5CR1 - chains A and B; structure by X-ray diffraction, 1.54 A resolution.

# Chain A (and B)
Molecule: Transthyretin
Organism: Homo sapiens
Notes: chain B of this document is another copy of the same molecule, construct and numbering; everything in this record applies to it too
UniProt: P02766 (TTHY_HUMAN); residues 10-125 here correspond to UniProt positions 30-145 (UniProt number = residue number + 20)
Sequence (116 residues; numbered 10 to 125; the number before each row is that of its first residue):
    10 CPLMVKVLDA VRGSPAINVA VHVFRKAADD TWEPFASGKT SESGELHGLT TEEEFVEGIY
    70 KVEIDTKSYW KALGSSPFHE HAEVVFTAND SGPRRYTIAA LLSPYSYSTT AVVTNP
Differences from the reference sequence: variant Ser84 (Ile104 in P02766)
Residues lining bound ligands: 3,5,3',5'-tetraiodo-L-thyronine (T44): Lys15, Leu17, Ser52, Glu54, Thr106, Ala108, Ala109, Leu110, Ser117, Val121
UniProt features mapped onto this chain:
  - binding site (L-thyroxine): Lys15, Glu54, Ser117
  - modified residue: Cys10 (Sulfocysteine), Glu42 (4-carboxyglutamate), Ser52 (Phosphoserine)
  - glycosylation: Asn98 (N-linked (GlcNAc...) asparagine)
From the paper describing this entry:
  - binding site for resveratrol: Ser117

# Interface between chain A and chain B
Pairs across the interface (38; chain A residue first):
  Phe87(A) with Phe95(B), hydrophobic; Thr96(B); Tyr105(B), hydrophobic; Ile107(B), hydrophobic; Ala120(B), hydrophobic; Val122(B), hydrophobic
  His88(A) with Val93(B); Val94(B)
  Glu89(A) with Val94(B), hydrogen bond (backbone-backbone); Thr96(B), hydrogen bond
  His90(A) with Val94(B)
  Glu92(A) with Glu92(B); Tyr116(B), hydrogen bond (backbone-side chain)
  Val93(A) with His88(B)
  Val94(A) with His88(B); Glu89(B), hydrogen bond (backbone-backbone); His90(B); Glu92(B)
  Phe95(A) with Phe87(B), hydrophobic
  Thr96(A) with Glu89(B), hydrogen bond
  Tyr105(A) with Phe87(B), hydrophobic
  Ile107(A) with Phe87(B), hydrophobic
  Tyr114(A) with Thr119(B), hydrogen bond (backbone-side chain); Ala120(B), hydrogen bond (backbone-backbone)
  Ser115(A) with Thr118(B), hydrogen bond (side chain-backbone); Thr119(B)
  Tyr116(A) with Glu92(B), hydrogen bond (side chain-backbone); Ser117(B); Thr118(B), hydrogen bond (backbone-backbone)
  Ser117(A) with Tyr116(B); Ser117(B), hydrogen bond
  Thr118(A) with Ser115(B), hydrogen bond (backbone-side chain); Tyr116(B), hydrogen bond (backbone-backbone)
  Thr119(A) with Tyr114(B), hydrogen bond (side chain-backbone); Ser115(B)
  Ala120(A) with Phe87(B), hydrophobic; Tyr114(B), hydrogen bond (backbone-backbone)
  Val122(A) with Phe87(B), hydrophobic
Also at the interface, not in a pair above, chain A (21 interface residues in all): Ile68, Lys76
Also at the interface, not in a pair above, chain B (21 interface residues in all): Ile68, Lys76

# Summary
Chain A and chain B each contribute 21 residues to their interface, with 15 hydrogen bonds. Polar pairs
include Glu89(A)-Thr96(B), Glu92(A)-Tyr116(B) and Tyr114(A)-Thr119(B). Bound to chain A:
3,5,3',5'-tetraiodo-L-thyronine. Curated annotation (UniProt) lists 3 L-thyroxine-binding residues on chain A.
The paper reports a binding site for resveratrol at Ser117(A).
Both chains are Transthyretin (Homo sapiens). Entry 5CR1 (Crystal structure of TTR/resveratrol/T4 complex) was
determined by X-ray diffraction together with 5AKS, 5AKT, 5AKV, 5AL0 and 5AL8 from the same study.
